8DFA - chains A and L of the 13 polymer chains in the assembly; structure by electron microscopy, 2.80 A resolution.

Chain A:
Protein: pre-crRNA processing endonuclease
From: Desulfovibrio vulgaris str. Hildenborough
Notes: EC 3.1.-.-
Reference sequence: Q72WF9 (Q72WF9_DESVH); numbering as in UniProt (aligned over 1-227)
Chain sequence (227 residues; row label = number of the first residue in the row):
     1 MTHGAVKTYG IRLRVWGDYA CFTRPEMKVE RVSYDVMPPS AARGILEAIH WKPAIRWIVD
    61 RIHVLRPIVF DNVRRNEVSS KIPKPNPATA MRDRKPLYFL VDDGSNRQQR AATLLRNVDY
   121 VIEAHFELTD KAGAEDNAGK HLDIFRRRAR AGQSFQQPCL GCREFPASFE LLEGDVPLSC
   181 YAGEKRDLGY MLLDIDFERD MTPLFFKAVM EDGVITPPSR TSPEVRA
Unresolved in the structure: 1-7

Chain L:
Molecule: 46-nt RNA strand
From: Desulfovibrio vulgaris
Sequence (46 nucleotides; each row starts with the number of its first residue):
     2 GGAUUGAAAC GCCAUGCUCA GGCUGGCGAG UGGGCGCCAC UCUCCA

Chain A / chain L interface:
Residue-residue contacts (33; chain A residue first):
  Thr23(A) - G7(L)  hydrogen bond to the phosphate
  Lys28(A) - U6(L)  sugar contact
  Lys28(A) - G7(L)  salt bridge to the phosphate
  Ser40(A) - U6(L)  hydrogen bond to the phosphate
  Ala41(A) - U5(L)  base contact
  Arg43(A) - A4(L)  base contact
  Gly44(A) - U5(L)  sugar contact
  Ile45(A) - U5(L)  base contact
  Glu47(A) - G2(L)  hydrogen bond to the base
  Glu47(A) - G3(L)  base contact
  Trp51(A) - G2(L)  base contact
  Trp51(A) - G3(L)  hydrogen bond to the base
  Lys52(A) - G2(L)  hydrogen bond to the base
  Asn76(A) - A10(L)  hydrogen bond to the sugar
  Asn76(A) - C11(L)  base contact
  Asn76(A) - G12(L)  hydrogen bond to the sugar
  Glu77(A) - A10(L)  base contact
  Val78(A) - A10(L)  hydrogen bond to the base
  Val101(A) - C11(L)  phosphate contact
  Arg107(A) - C11(L)  salt bridge to the phosphate
  Gln109(A) - G12(L)  base contact
  Arg110(A) - A10(L)  base contact
  Arg148(A) - G2(L)  base contact
  Phe155(A) - G2(L)  stacking on the base
  Pro158(A) - U5(L)  base contact
  Cys159(A) - U5(L)  hydrogen bond to the base
  Gly161(A) - U5(L)  hydrogen bond to the base
  Gly161(A) - G7(L)  sugar contact
  Arg163(A) - A8(L)  phosphate contact
  Arg163(A) - A9(L)  salt bridge to the phosphate
  Leu192(A) - U6(L)  base contact
  Phe197(A) - A4(L)  stacking on the base
  Glu198(A) - A4(L)  base contact
Interface residues without a listed pair, chain A (40 interface residues in all): Arg24, Pro25, Arg31, Ile49, His50, Pro53, Arg75, Ser80, Lys81, Asp102, Cys162, Glu164, Ile195, Pro203

Overview:
40 residues of chain A and 11 residues of chain L are in contact; the contacts include 10 hydrogen bonds, 3
salt bridges and 2 aromatic stacking contacts. Polar contacts include Glu47(A)-G2(L), Trp51(A)-G3(L) and
Lys52(A)-G2(L).
Here chain A is pre-crRNA processing endonuclease (Desulfovibrio vulgaris str. Hildenborough) and chain L is a
46-nt RNA strand (Desulfovibrio vulgaris). Entry 8DFA (type I-C Cascade bound to ssDNA target) was determined
by electron microscopy together with 8DEJ, 8DFS, 8DEX and 8DFO from the same study.
